Entry 8HU6 (X-ray diffraction, 2.33 A resolution); this record covers chains A and C of the 4 polymer chains in the assembly.

== Chain A (and C) ==
Name: AMP deaminase 2
From: Homo sapiens
Notes: EC 3.5.4.6; chain C of this document is another copy of the same molecule, construct and numbering; everything in this record applies to it too
Reference sequence: Q01433 (AMPD2_HUMAN); residue numbers follow UniProt; this construct covers 211-879
Amino-acid sequence (678 residues; row label = number of the first residue in the row):
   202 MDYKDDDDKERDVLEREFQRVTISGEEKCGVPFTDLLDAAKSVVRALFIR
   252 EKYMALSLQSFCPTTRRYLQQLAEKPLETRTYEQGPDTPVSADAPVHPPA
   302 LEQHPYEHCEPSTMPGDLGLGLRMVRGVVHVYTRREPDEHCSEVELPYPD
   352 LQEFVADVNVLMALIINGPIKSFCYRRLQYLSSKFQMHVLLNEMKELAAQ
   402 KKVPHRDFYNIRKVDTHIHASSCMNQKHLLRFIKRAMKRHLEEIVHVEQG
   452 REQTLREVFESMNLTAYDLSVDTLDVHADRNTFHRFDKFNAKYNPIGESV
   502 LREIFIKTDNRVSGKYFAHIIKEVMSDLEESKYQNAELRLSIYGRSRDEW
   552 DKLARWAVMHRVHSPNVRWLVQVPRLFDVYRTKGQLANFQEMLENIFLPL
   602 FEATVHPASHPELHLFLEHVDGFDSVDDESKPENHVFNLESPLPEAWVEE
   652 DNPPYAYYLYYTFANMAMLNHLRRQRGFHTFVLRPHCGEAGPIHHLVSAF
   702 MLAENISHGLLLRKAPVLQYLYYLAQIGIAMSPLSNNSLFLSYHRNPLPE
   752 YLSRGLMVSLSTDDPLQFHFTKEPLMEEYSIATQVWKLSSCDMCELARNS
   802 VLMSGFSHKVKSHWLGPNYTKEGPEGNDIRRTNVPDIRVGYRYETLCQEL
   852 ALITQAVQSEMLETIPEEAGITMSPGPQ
Disordered / not traced: 202-217, 279-304, 337-342, 864-879 (chain C: 202-215, 280-304, 336-341, 866-879)
Sequence notes: initiating methionine (202); expression tag (203-210)
Bound ions: Zn2+: H418, H420, H687, D764

== Chain A / chain C interface ==
Pairs across the interface (13; chain A residue first):
  G369(A) with R486(C), hydrogen bond (backbone-side chain)
  P370(A) with R486(C); D488(C)
  K372(A) with H485(C), hydrogen bond (side chain-backbone)
  S373(A) with R486(C), hydrogen bond; K489(C)
  N482(A) with R377(C)
  H485(A) with K372(C), hydrogen bond (backbone-side chain)
  R486(A) with G369(C), hydrogen bond (side chain-backbone); P370(C); S373(C), hydrogen bond
  D488(A) with P370(C)
  N635(A) with V637(C)
Other interface residues (no listed pair), chain A (13 interface residues in all): I367, R377, P633, V637
Other interface residues (no listed pair), chain C (14 interface residues in all): I367, N482, P633, N635

== Overview ==
Chain A and chain C form an interface of 13 and 14 residues respectively; the contacts include 6 hydrogen
bonds. Among the polar pairs are G369(A)-R486(C), K372(A)-H485(C) and S373(A)-R486(C). H418(A), H420(A),
H687(A) and D764(A) coordinate Zn2+.
Chain A and chain C are both AMP deaminase 2 (Homo sapiens); the structure, AMP deaminase 2 in complex with
AMP, was determined by X-ray diffraction (same publication as 8HUB).
